5AWS - chain A; structure by X-ray diffraction, 2.00 A resolution.

# Chain A
Protein: SH3-containing GRB2-like protein 3-interacting protein 1
From: Homo sapiens
UniProt: Q9BQI5 (SGIP1_HUMAN); numbering as in UniProt (aligned over 552-828)
Chain sequence (282 residues; numbered 547 to 828; the number before each row is that of its first residue):
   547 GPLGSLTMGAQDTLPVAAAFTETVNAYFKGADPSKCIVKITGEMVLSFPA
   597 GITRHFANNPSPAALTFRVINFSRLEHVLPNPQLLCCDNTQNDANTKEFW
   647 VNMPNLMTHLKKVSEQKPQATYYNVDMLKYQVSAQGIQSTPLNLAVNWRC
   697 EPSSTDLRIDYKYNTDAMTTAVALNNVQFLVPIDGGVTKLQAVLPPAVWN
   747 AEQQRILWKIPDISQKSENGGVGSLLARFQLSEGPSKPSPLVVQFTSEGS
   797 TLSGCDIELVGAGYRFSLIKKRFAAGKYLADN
Disordered / not traced: 547-553
Sequence notes: expression tag (547-551)
Bound ions: Zn2+ site 1: D558, H601, E697; Zn2+ site 2 near E589 (its only coordinating residue here); Zn2+ site 3: E622, H623 (shared with 1 residue of chain B); Zn2+ site 4: C632 (shared with 1 residue of chain B); Zn2+ site 5: C633 (shared with 2 residues of chain B); Zn2+ site 6 near H655 (its only coordinating residue here); Zn2+ site 7: K658, E804
Reported in the primary citation:
  - mutagenesis - K816E: abolished binding to Eps15-640-654

# Summary
D558, H601 and E697 form the Zn2+ site 1. E622 and H623 form the Zn2+ site 3. From the paper: K816E abolishes
binding to Eps15-640-654.
Chain A is SH3-containing GRB2-like protein 3-interacting protein 1 (Homo sapiens); the structure, Crystal
structure of the SGIP1 mu homology domain in the P1 space group, was determined by X-ray diffraction (same
publication as 5AWR, 5AWT and 5AWU).
